1J88 - chain A; structure by X-ray diffraction, 3.20 A resolution.

== Chain A ==
Name: High affinity immunoglobulin epsilon receptor alpha-subunit
From: Homo sapiens
Notes: fragment: extracellular fragment
Reference sequence: P12319 (FCEA_HUMAN); residues 1-172 here correspond to UniProt positions 26-197 (UniProt number = residue number + 25)
Chain sequence (172 residues; row label = number of the first residue in the row):
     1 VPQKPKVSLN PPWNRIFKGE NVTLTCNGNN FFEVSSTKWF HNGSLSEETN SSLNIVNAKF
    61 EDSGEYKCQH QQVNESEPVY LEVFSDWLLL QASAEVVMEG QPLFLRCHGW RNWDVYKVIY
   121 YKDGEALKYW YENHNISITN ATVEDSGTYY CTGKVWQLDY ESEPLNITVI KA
Not modelled in the structure: 1-3, 172
Swiss-Prot annotation at these positions:
  - glycosylation (N-linked (GlcNAc...) asparagine): Asn21, Asn42, Asn50, Asn74, Asn135, Asn140, Asn166
Disulfide bonds: Cys26-Cys68, Cys107-Cys151
Covalently attached groups: N-acetylglucosamine (NAG) linked to Asn21, Asn50, Asn74, Asn135, Asn140, Asn166; glycan linked to Asn42

== Summary ==
N-acetylglucosamine is covalently linked to Asn21, Asn50, Asn74, Asn135, Asn140 and Asn166.
Chain A is High affinity immunoglobulin epsilon receptor alpha-subunit (Homo sapiens); the structure, Human
high affinity FC receptor fc(epsilon)ri(alpha), tetragonal crystal form 1, was determined by X-ray
diffraction, deposited together with 1J86, 1J87 and 1J89.
